PDB entry 4CPB | X-ray diffraction, 1.57 A resolution | chains A and D of the 4 polymer chains in the assembly

== Chain A ==
Name: Pa-I galactophilic lectin
Organism: Pseudomonas aeruginosa
UniProtKB: Q05097 (Q05097_PSEAE); residues 1-121 here correspond to UniProt positions 2-122 (UniProt number = residue number + 1)
Amino-acid sequence (121 residues; row label = number of the first residue in the row):
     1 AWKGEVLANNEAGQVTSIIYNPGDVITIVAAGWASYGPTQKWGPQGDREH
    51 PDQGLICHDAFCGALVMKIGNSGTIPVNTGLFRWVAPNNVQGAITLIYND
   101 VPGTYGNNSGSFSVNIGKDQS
Modified / non-standard residues: W33 (2-hydroxy-tryptophan; TRO); C57 (cysteinesulfonic acid; OCS)
Metal / ion sites: Ca2+: Y36, D100, T104, N107, N108 (together with beta-D-galactopyranose)
Residues lining bound ligands: CN8 / beta-D-galactopyranose: Y36, G37, P38, H50, P51, Q53, C62, D100, V101, T104, N107, N108

== Chain D ==
Name: Pa-I galactophilic lectin
Organism: Pseudomonas aeruginosa
UniProtKB: Q05097 (Q05097_PSEAE); residues 1-121 here correspond to UniProt positions 2-122 (UniProt number = residue number + 1)
Amino-acid sequence (121 residues; row label = number of the first residue in the row):
     1 AWKGEVLANNEAGQVTSIIYNPGDVITIVAAGWASYGPTQKWGPQGDREH
    51 PDQGLICHDAFCGALVMKIGNSGTIPVNTGLFRWVAPNNVQGAITLIYND
   101 VPGTYGNNSGSFSVNIGKDQS
Modified / non-standard residues: C57 (cysteinesulfonic acid; OCS)
Metal / ion sites: Ca2+: Y36, D100, T104, N107, N108 (together with beta-D-galactopyranose)
Residues lining bound ligands:
  - nonaethylene glycol (2PE): E11, A12, I56, K68, G70, N71, S72, G73, T74, T95, I97
  - CN8 / beta-D-galactopyranose: Y36, P38, H50, P51, Q53, C62, D100, V101, T104, N107

== Interface between chain A and chain D ==
Contacting residue pairs (12; chain A residue first):
  A1(A) with S121(D), hydrogen bond (backbone-backbone)
  N21(A) with N21(D)
  G117(A) with S121(D)
  K118(A) with Q120(D); S121(D), hydrogen bond (backbone-backbone)
  D119(A) with D119(D); Q120(D), hydrogen bond
  Q120(A) with K118(D); Q120(D)
  S121(A) with A1(D), hydrogen bond (backbone-backbone); G117(D); K118(D), hydrogen bond (backbone-backbone)
Also at the interface, not in a pair above, chain A (8 interface residues in all): D24
Also at the interface, not in a pair above, chain D (8 interface residues in all): D24

== Overview ==
The chain A/chain D interface involves 8 residues from each chain; the contacts include 5 hydrogen bonds.
Polar contacts include A1(A)-S121(D), D119(A)-Q120(D) and S121(A)-A1(D). Chain A binds CN8 /
beta-D-galactopyranose. Chain D binds nonaethylene glycol and CN8 / beta-D-galactopyranose.
Chain A is Pa-I galactophilic lectin and chain D is Pa-I galactophilic lectin, both from Pseudomonas
aeruginosa; the structure, Crystal structure of leca in complex with a divalent galactoside at 1. 57 angstrom
in magnesium, was determined by X-ray diffraction, deposited together with 4CP9.
